Entry 3WFE (X-ray diffraction, 2.49 A resolution); this record covers chains L and H of the 4 polymer chains in the assembly.

[Chain L]
Molecule: antibody fab fragment light chain
Source organism: Mus musculus
Notes: antibody fragment or engineered binder
Chain sequence (213 residues; each row starts with the number of its first residue):
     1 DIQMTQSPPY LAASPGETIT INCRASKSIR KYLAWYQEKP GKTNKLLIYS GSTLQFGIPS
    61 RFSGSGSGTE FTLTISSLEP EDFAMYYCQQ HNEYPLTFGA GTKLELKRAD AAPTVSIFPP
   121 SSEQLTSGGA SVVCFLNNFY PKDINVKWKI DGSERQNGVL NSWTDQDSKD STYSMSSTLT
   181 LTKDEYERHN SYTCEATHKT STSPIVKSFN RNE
Disulfides: C23-C88, C134-C194

[Chain H]
Molecule: antibody fab fragment heavy chain
Source organism: Mus musculus
Notes: antibody fragment or engineered binder
Chain sequence (225 residues; each row starts with the number of its first residue):
     1 EVQLQQSGTV LARPGASVKM SCKASGYSFT SYWMHWVKQR PGQGLEWIGA VYPGNSDTSY
    61 NQKFKGKAKL TAVTSASTAY MELSSLTNED SAVYYCSRSS LDGYYVKNWC FDVWGQGTTV
   121 TVSSAKTTAP SVYPLAPVCG DTTGSSVTLG CLVKGYFPEP VTLTWNSGSL SSGVHTFPAV
   181 LQSDLYTLSS SVTVTSSTRP SQSITCNVAH PASSTKVDKK IEPRG
Disulfides: C22-C96, C151-C206

[Interface between chain L and chain H]
Residue-residue contacts (71; chain L residue first):
  D1(L) with K63(H), salt bridge
  Y32(L) with W109(H), hydrophobic
  A34(L) with C110(H), hydrophobic
  Y36(L) with C110(H); F111(H), hydrogen bond (side chain-backbone); W114(H)
  E38(L) with Q39(H), hydrogen bond
  T43(L) with W114(H); G115(H); Q116(H)
  N44(L) with W114(H)
  L46(L) with F111(H)
  Y49(L) with C110(H), hydrophobic
  S50(L) with W109(H)
  Q55(L) with D112(H)
  Y87(L) with Q39(H), hydrogen bond; L45(H), hydrophobic
  Q89(L) with W109(H); C110(H)
  H91(L) with N108(H); W109(H); C110(H)
  E93(L) with N108(H)
  Y94(L) with W47(H), hydrophobic; S59(H); Y60(H), hydrogen bond (side chain-backbone); Q62(H); N108(H)
  P95(L) with W47(H), hydrophobic; N61(H)
  L96(L) with H35(H); W47(H); N108(H); W109(H)
  F98(L) with L45(H), hydrophobic; F111(H), hydrophobic
  S116(L) with T148(H)
  I117(L) with V138(H)
  F118(L) with L135(H); A136(H); P137(H); T148(H)
  P119(L) with R224(H), hydrogen bond (backbone-side chain)
  P120(L) with R224(H), hydrogen bond (backbone-side chain)
  S121(L) with Y133(H); P134(H)
  E123(L) with P134(H)
  Q124(L) with Y133(H); K154(H)
  S127(L) with Y133(H)
  S131(L) with L152(H)
  F135(L) with F177(H), hydrophobic; S190(H); S191(H)
  N137(L) with H175(H); F177(H); S191(H), hydrogen bond
  N138(L) with H175(H), hydrogen bond
  L160(L) with Q182(H)
  N161(L) with V180(H)
  S162(L) with F177(H); P178(H), hydrogen bond (side chain-backbone)
  W163(L) with P178(H)
  T164(L) with F177(H)
  S174(L) with H175(H), hydrogen bond; F177(H)
  M175(L) with F177(H)
  S176(L) with F177(H); S189(H), hydrogen bond
  F209(L) with V138(H), hydrophobic
  E213(L) with C139(H)
Interface residues without a listed pair, chain L (46 interface residues in all): G41, A100, V133, T180
Interface residues without a listed pair, chain H (43 interface residues in all): V37, G44, K107, L149, G150, T176, L181

[In short]
46 residues of chain L face 43 of chain H across their interface; the contacts include 11 hydrogen bonds and 1
salt bridge. Polar pairs include D1(L)-K63(H), Y36(L)-F111(H) and E38(L)-Q39(H).
Here chain L is antibody fab fragment light chain and chain H is antibody fab fragment heavy chain, both from
Mus musculus. Entry 3WFE (Reduced and cyanide-bound cytochrome c-dependent nitric oxide reductase (cNOR) from
Pseudomonas aeruginosa in complex with antibody ...) was determined by X-ray diffraction (same publication as
3WFB, 3WFC and 3WFD).
